Entry 7AMA (X-ray diffraction, 2.48 A resolution); this record covers chains A and B.

[Chain A (and B)]
Name: Interleukin-17A
From: Homo sapiens
Notes: chain B of this document is another copy of the same molecule, construct and numbering; everything in this record applies to it too
UniProtKB: Q16552 (IL17_HUMAN); residues 19-127 here correspond to UniProt positions 42-150 (UniProt number = residue number + 23)
Sequence (109 residues; row label = number of the first residue in the row):
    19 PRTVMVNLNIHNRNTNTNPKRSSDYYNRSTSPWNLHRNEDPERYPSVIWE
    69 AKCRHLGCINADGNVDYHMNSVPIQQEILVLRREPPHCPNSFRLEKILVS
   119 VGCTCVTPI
Disordered / not traced: 30-39 (chain B: 30-40)
Disulfide bonds: Cys106 forms a disulfide with the same residue of a neighbouring copy of this chain
Disulfide bonds: Cys71-Cys121, Cys76-Cys123
Small-molecule neighbours: RMK (N-[(2S)-1,1-dicyclopropyl-3-[[4-(3,5-dimethyl-1H-pyrazol-4-yl)phenyl]amino]-3-oxidanylidene-propan-2-yl]-2-propan-2-yl-pyrazole-3-carboxamide): Pro63, Ile66, Gln94, Glu95, Ile96, Leu97, Val98, Leu99, Leu112

[Chain A / chain B interface]
Pairs across the interface (98):
  Pro19(A) with Asn25(B)
  Arg20(A) with Asn25(B); Leu26(B), hydrogen bond (backbone-backbone); Asn27(B)
  Thr21(A) with Met23(B); Val24(B); Asn108(B)
  Val22(A) with Met23(B); Val24(B), hydrogen bond (backbone-backbone); Leu26(B), hydrophobic; Asn108(B); Phe110(B), hydrophobic
  Met23(A) with Thr21(B); Val22(B); Asn108(B), hydrogen bond (backbone-backbone); Ser109(B); Phe110(B), hydrogen bond (backbone-backbone)
  Val24(A) with Arg20(B); Thr21(B); Val22(B), hydrogen bond (backbone-backbone); Val24(B), hydrophobic; Leu99(B), hydrophobic; Phe110(B)
  Asn25(A) with Arg20(B), hydrogen bond (side chain-backbone); Phe110(B), hydrogen bond (backbone-backbone); Arg111(B); Leu112(B), hydrogen bond (backbone-backbone)
  Leu26(A) with Arg20(B), hydrogen bond (backbone-backbone); Val22(B), hydrophobic; Leu112(B)
  Asn27(A) with Pro19(B); Arg20(B); Arg111(B), hydrogen bond (backbone-side chain); Leu112(B)
  Ile28(A) with Leu97(B), hydrophobic; Leu112(B); Lys114(B)
  His29(A) with Arg111(B), hydrogen bond (backbone-side chain); Leu112(B), hydrogen bond (backbone-backbone)
  Tyr43(A) with Val90(B), hydrophobic; Pro91(B); Val124(B), hydrophobic
  Arg46(A) with Cys123(B); Val124(B); Thr125(B), hydrogen bond (side chain-backbone); Ile127(B)
  Ser47(A) with Thr122(B), hydrogen bond; Cys123(B)
  Thr48(A) with Met87(B); Cys123(B), hydrogen bond (backbone-backbone)
  Ser49(A) with Thr122(B), hydrogen bond
  Tyr62(A) with Leu112(B)
  Met87(A) with Thr48(B)
  Val90(A) with Tyr43(B), hydrophobic
  Pro91(A) with Tyr43(B)
  Ile92(A) with Tyr43(B), hydrophobic; Ile92(B), hydrophobic; Val119(B)
  Gln93(A) with Tyr43(B), hydrogen bond (backbone-side chain)
  Gln94(A) with Gln94(B); Ile96(B); Val119(B)
  Ile96(A) with Ile96(B), hydrophobic
  Leu97(A) with Ile28(B), hydrophobic; Tyr62(B), hydrophobic
  Leu99(A) with Val24(B), hydrophobic
  Asn108(A) with Arg20(B), hydrogen bond; Thr21(B); Val22(B); Met23(B), hydrogen bond (backbone-backbone)
  Ser109(A) with Met23(B)
  Phe110(A) with Val22(B), hydrophobic; Met23(B), hydrogen bond (backbone-backbone); Val24(B); Asn25(B), hydrogen bond (backbone-backbone)
  Arg111(A) with Asn25(B); Asn27(B), hydrogen bond (side chain-backbone)
  Leu112(A) with Asn25(B), hydrogen bond (backbone-backbone); Leu26(B), hydrophobic; Asn27(B); Ile28(B); His29(B), hydrogen bond (backbone-backbone); Tyr62(B)
  Glu113(A) with His29(B)
  Lys114(A) with Ile28(B); His29(B)
  Val119(A) with Ile92(B); Gln94(B)
  Cys121(A) with Thr122(B), hydrogen bond (backbone-side chain)
  Thr122(A) with Ser47(B), hydrogen bond; Ser49(B), hydrogen bond; Cys121(B), hydrogen bond (side chain-backbone); Thr122(B)
  Cys123(A) with Ser47(B); Thr48(B), hydrogen bond (backbone-backbone)
  Val124(A) with Arg46(B); Ser47(B)
  Thr125(A) with Arg46(B), hydrogen bond (backbone-side chain)
Other interface residues (no listed pair), chain A (43 interface residues in all): Asp42, Trp51, Val117, Gly120
Other interface residues (no listed pair), chain B (42 interface residues in all): Trp51, Glu113, Gly120, Pro126

[Overview]
43 residues of chain A and 42 residues of chain B are in contact; the contacts include 30 hydrogen bonds.
Polar pairs include Asn25(A)-Arg20(B), Asn27(A)-Arg111(B) and His29(A)-Arg111(B). Ligands of chain A: compound
RMK.
Chain A and chain B are both Interleukin-17A (Homo sapiens); the structure, IL-17A in complex with small
molecule modulators, was determined by X-ray diffraction, deposited together with 7AMG.
